7TMO - chains M and N of the 15 polymer chains in the assembly; structure by electron microscopy, 3.30 A resolution.

Chain M:
Molecule: V-type proton ATPase subunit D
Organism: Saccharomyces cerevisiae
UniProtKB: A0A6A5Q1W2 (A0A6A5Q1W2_YEASX); numbering as in UniProt (aligned over 1-256)
Sequence (256 residues; numbered 1 to 256; the number before each row is that of its first residue):
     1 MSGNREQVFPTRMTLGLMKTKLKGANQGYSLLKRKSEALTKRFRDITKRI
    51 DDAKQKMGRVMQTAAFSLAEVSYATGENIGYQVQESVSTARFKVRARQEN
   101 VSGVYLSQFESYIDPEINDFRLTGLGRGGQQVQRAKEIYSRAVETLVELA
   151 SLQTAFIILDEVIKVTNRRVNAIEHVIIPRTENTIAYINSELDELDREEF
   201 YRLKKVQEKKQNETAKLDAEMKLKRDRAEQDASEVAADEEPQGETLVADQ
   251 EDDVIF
Disordered / not traced: 1-3, 218-256

Chain N:
Molecule: V-type proton ATPase subunit F
Organism: Saccharomyces cerevisiae
UniProtKB: A0A6A5PYF6 (A0A6A5PYF6_YEASX); numbering as in UniProt (aligned over 1-118)
Sequence (118 residues; each row starts with the number of its first residue):
     1 MAEKRTLIAVIADEDTTTGLLLAGIGQITPETQEKNFFVYQEGKTTKEEI
    51 TDKFNHFTEERDDIAILLINQHIAENIRARVDSFTNAFPAILEIPSKDHP
   101 YDPEKDSVLKRVRKLFGE
Disordered / not traced: 1, 113-118

Chain M / chain N interface:
Contacting residue pairs - 20 pairs, chain M then chain N:
  Gly-80(M) with Thr-18(N)
  Val-83(M) with Leu-21(N), hydrophobic
  Val-87(M) with Gln-27(N); Ile-28(N), hydrogen bond (backbone-backbone)
  Ser-88(M) with Ile-28(N)
  Thr-89(M) with Gln-27(N)
  Ala-90(M) with Gly-24(N); Ile-25(N); Gln-27(N)
  Arg-91(M) with Gly-24(N), hydrogen bond (backbone-backbone)
  Phe-92(M) with Gly-24(N), hydrogen bond (backbone-backbone); Ile-25(N), hydrophobic
  Val-94(M) with Arg-5(N); Thr-6(N)
  Ala-96(M) with Ala-2(N)
  Tyr-139(M) with Gly-19(N); Ala-23(N)
  Ser-140(M) with Ala-23(N)
  Ala-150(M) with Ile-66(N), hydrophobic; Ala-90(N)
Other interface residues (no listed pair), chain M (17 interface residues in all): Met-61, Lys-136, Val-143, Ile-157
Other interface residues (no listed pair), chain N (19 interface residues in all): Glu-3, Leu-22, Thr-29, Pro-30, Ala-87, Pro-95

In short:
17 residues of chain M face 19 of chain N across their interface, with 3 hydrogen bonds. The backbones
hydrogen-bond at Val-87(M)/Ile-28(N), Arg-91(M)/Gly-24(N) and Phe-92(M)/Gly-24(N).
Chain M is V-type proton ATPase subunit D and chain N is V-type proton ATPase subunit F, both from
Saccharomyces cerevisiae; the structure, V1 complex lacking subunit C from Saccharomyces cerevisiae, State 1,
was determined by electron microscopy, deposited together with 7TMM, 7TMP, 7TMQ, 7TMR, 7TMS and 7TMT.
